6IAC - chains D and E of the 11 polymer chains in the assembly; structure by electron microscopy, 3.90 A resolution.

== Chain D (and E) ==
Molecule: Minor structural protein
Organism: Staphylococcus phage P68
Notes: chain E of this document is another copy of the same molecule, construct and numbering; everything in this record applies to it too
UniProt: Q859I6 (Q859I6_9CAUD); numbering as in UniProt (aligned over 1-647)
Amino-acid sequence (647 residues; each row starts with the number of its first residue):
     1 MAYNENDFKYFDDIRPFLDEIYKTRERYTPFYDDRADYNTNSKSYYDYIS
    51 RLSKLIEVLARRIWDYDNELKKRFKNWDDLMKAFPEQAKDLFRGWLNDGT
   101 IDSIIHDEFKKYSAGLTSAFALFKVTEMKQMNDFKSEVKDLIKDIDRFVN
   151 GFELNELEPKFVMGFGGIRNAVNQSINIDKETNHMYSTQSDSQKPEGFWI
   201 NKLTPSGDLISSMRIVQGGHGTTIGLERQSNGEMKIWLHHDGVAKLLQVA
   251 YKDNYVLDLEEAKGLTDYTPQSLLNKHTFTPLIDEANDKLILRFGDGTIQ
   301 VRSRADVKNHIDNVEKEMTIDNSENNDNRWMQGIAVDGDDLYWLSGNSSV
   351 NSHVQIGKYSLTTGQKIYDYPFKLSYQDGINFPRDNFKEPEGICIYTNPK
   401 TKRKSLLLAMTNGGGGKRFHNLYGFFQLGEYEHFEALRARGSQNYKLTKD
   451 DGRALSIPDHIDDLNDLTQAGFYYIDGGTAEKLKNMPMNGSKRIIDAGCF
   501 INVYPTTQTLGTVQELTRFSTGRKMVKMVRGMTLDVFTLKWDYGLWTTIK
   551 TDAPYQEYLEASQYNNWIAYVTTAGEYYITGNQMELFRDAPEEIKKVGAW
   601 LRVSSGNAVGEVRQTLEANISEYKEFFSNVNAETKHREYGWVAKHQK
Disordered / not traced: 1-7, 147-647 (chain E: 1-4, 151-647)

== How chain D and chain E interact ==
Residue-residue contacts (37; chain D residue first):
  Y45(D) - Y45(E)  hydrophobic
  Y46(D) - S44(E)
  Y46(D) - Y45(E)  hydrogen bond (side chain-backbone)
  Y46(D) - Y48(E)  hydrophobic
  I49(D) - Y45(E)  hydrophobic
  I49(D) - Y48(E)  hydrophobic
  S50(D) - Y48(E)
  I56(D) - L59(E)  hydrophobic
  I63(D) - Y66(E)  hydrophobic
  Y66(D) - Y66(E)
  D67(D) - Y66(E)  hydrogen bond
  L70(D) - R73(E)
  F74(D) - R73(E)
  F74(D) - W77(E)  hydrophobic
  W77(D) - W77(E)  hydrophobic
  W77(D) - L80(E)
  W77(D) - M81(E)  hydrophobic
  M81(D) - F84(E)  hydrophobic
  F84(D) - F84(E)  hydrophobic
  P85(D) - L91(E)  hydrophobic
  A88(D) - L91(E)  hydrophobic
  F92(D) - F92(E)  hydrophobic
  F92(D) - W95(E)
  I105(D) - I104(E)  hydrophobic
  E108(D) - I104(E)
  E108(D) - F109(E)
  F109(D) - E108(E)
  F109(D) - Y112(E)
  S113(D) - Y112(E)  hydrogen bond
  L116(D) - L116(E)  hydrophobic
  F120(D) - F120(E)  hydrophobic
  K124(D) - E127(E)
  E127(D) - E127(E)
  M131(D) - M131(E)  hydrophobic
  V138(D) - V138(E)  hydrophobic
  K139(D) - E137(E)
  K139(D) - V138(E)
Interface residues without a listed pair, chain D (35 interface residues in all): S42, S53, L59, I104, Y112, T117, K135, I142
Interface residues without a listed pair, chain E (32 interface residues in all): K43, I49, L52, I56, I63, N76, L96, F134, I142

== Overview ==
35 residues of chain D and 32 residues of chain E are in contact; the contacts include 3 hydrogen bonds. Among
the polar pairs are Y46(D)-Y45(E), D67(D)-Y66(E) and S113(D)-Y112(E).
Both chains are Minor structural protein (Staphylococcus phage P68). Entry 6IAC (Portal and tail of native
bacteriophage P68) was determined by electron microscopy, deposited together with 6IAB, 6IAT, 6IAW, 6IB1 and
6Q3G.
